Entry 5B5N (X-ray diffraction, 3.30 A resolution); this record covers chains C and M of the 36 polymer chains in the assembly.

Chain C:
Protein: Photosynthetic reaction center cytochrome c subunit
Source organism: Thermochromatium tepidum
Reference sequence: D2Z0P5 (D2Z0P5_THETI); residue numbers follow UniProt; this construct covers 1-333
Amino-acid sequence (333 residues; row label = number of the first residue in the row):
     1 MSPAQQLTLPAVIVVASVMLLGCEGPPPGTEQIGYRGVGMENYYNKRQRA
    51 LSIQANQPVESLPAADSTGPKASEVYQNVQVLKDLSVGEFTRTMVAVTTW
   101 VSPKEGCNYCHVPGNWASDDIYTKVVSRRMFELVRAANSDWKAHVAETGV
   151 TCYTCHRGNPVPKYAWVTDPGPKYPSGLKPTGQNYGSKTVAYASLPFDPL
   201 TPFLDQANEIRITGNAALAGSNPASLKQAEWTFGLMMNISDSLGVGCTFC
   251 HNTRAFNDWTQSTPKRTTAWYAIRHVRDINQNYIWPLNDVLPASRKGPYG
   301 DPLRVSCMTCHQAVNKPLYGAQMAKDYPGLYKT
Unresolved in the structure: 1-16
Ion coordination: barium ion: N42 (shared with 2 residues of chain L); heme Fe (4 sites), coordinated by M94, H111, M130, H144, H156, M236, H251, H311
Small-molecule neighbours:
  - heme (HEM), molecule 1: Y76, Q77, N78, V79, Q80, V81, L82, F90, M94, V95, V97, T98, V101, S102, C107, C110, H111, W116, A117, K124, S127, R128, F131
  - heme (HEM), molecule 2: V97, V101, Y109, C110, Y122, T123, V126, S127, M130, F131, L133, V134, T151, C152, C155, H156, P160, V161, P162, A165, I279, I284, L291, R295, L303, R304, V305, C310
  - heme (HEM), molecule 3: H144, V145, A146, T148, G149, V150, L204, I239, L243, F249, K265, T268, A269, A272, I273, H275, V276, I279, V305, S306, C307, C310, H311, N315, K316, P317
  - heme (HEM), molecule 4: I210, R211, I212, T213, T232, F233, M236, M237, I239, S240, L243, V245, G246, C247, C250, H251, F256, N257, W259, R266, A269, W270, R274
Swiss-Prot annotation at these positions:
  - binding site (heme): M94, C107, C110, H111, M130, H144, C152, C155, H156, M236, C247, C250, H251, C307, C310, H311
  - lipidation: C23 (N-palmitoyl cysteine)

Chain M:
Protein: Photosynthetic reaction center M subunit
Source organism: Thermochromatium tepidum
Reference sequence: A8ASG6 (A8ASG6_THETI); residue numbers follow UniProt; this construct covers 1-319
Amino-acid sequence (319 residues; numbered 1 to 319; the number before each row is that of its first residue):
     1 MPEYQNIFTAVQVRAPAYPGVPLPKGNLPRIGRPIFSYWLGKIGDAQIGP
    51 IYLGLTGTLSIFFGLVAISIIGFNMLASVHWDVFQFLKHFFWLGLEPPPP
   101 QYGLRIPPLSEGGWWLMAGLFLTLSILLWWVRTYKRAEALGMSQHLSWAF
   151 AAAIFFYLVLGFIRPVMMGSWAKAVPFGIFPHLDWTAAFSIRYGNLYYNP
   201 FHMLSIAFLYGSALLFAMHGATILSVSRFGGDREIDQITHRGTAAERAAL
   251 FWRWTMGFNVTMESIHRWAWWCAVLTVITAGIGILLSGTVVDNWYLWAVK
   301 HGMAPAYPEVVTAVNPYET
Unresolved in the structure: 1
Ion coordination: Fe ion: H219, E234, H266 (shared with 2 residues of chain L)
Small-molecule neighbours:
  - bacteriochlorophyll a (BCL), molecule 1: F90, L122, F156, Y157, L160, V175, I179, H182, L183, W185, T186
  - bacteriochlorophyll a (BCL), molecule 2: L122, I126, A153, F156, Y157, L160, F177, W185, T186, A187, F189, S190, L196, Y197, H202, S205, I206, L209, Y210, T276, A280, G283, I284
  - bacteriochlorophyll a (BCL), molecule 3: T186, Y197, Y210
  - bacteriochlorophyll a (BCL), molecule 4: Y197, M203, I206, A207, Y210, G211, L214
  - bacteriopheophytin a (BPH), molecule 1: S60, I61, F62, G64, L65, S125, I126, W129, T133, L146, A149, F150, A153, A273, V274, V277
  - bacteriopheophytin a (BPH), molecule 2: Y210, A213, L214, A217, M218, W252, T255
  - spirilloxanthin (CRT): I68, S69, I71, G72, F73, M75, F90, W115, L116, G119, L120, T123, Y157, L160, G161, F162, W171, V175, P176, F177, G178, H182
  - menaquinone 8 (MQ8): L214, L215, M218, H219, T222, A245, A248, A249, W252, M256, F258, N259, V260, T261, M262, I265, W268
  - phosphatidylglycerol (PGW; (1R)-2-{[(S)-{[(2S)-2,3-dihydroxypropyl]oxy}(hydroxy)phosphoryl]oxy}-1-[(hexadecanoyloxy)methyl]ethyl (9Z)-octadec-9-enoate): I31, G32, R33, P34, I35, I48

How chain C and chain M interact:
Contacting residue pairs - 102 pairs, chain C then chain M:
  I33(C) - V311(M)
  Y35(C) - Y307(M)  hydrophobic
  Y35(C) - P308(M)
  Y35(C) - V310(M)  hydrophobic
  V38(C) - Y307(M)  hydrophobic
  P172(C) - S78(M)
  K173(C) - A77(M)
  K173(C) - S78(M)
  K173(C) - V79(M)
  K173(C) - H80(M)  hydrogen bond (backbone-backbone)
  Y174(C) - A77(M)
  Y174(C) - S78(M)
  Y174(C) - H80(M)
  P175(C) - A77(M)
  P175(C) - H80(M)
  P175(C) - W81(M)  hydrophobic
  G177(C) - S110(M)
  L178(C) - N74(M)
  L178(C) - A77(M)  hydrophobic
  L178(C) - S110(M)
  L178(C) - W114(M)
  K179(C) - S110(M)  hydrogen bond (backbone-backbone)
  K179(C) - E111(M)
  Q183(C) - E96(M)  hydrogen bond
  N184(C) - W92(M)
  N184(C) - E96(M)  hydrogen bond
  N184(C) - P181(M)
  Y185(C) - Q85(M)
  Y185(C) - H89(M)  hydrogen bond
  Y185(C) - W92(M)
  G186(C) - H89(M)  hydrogen bond (backbone-side chain)
  G186(C) - W92(M)
  Y192(C) - W92(M)  hydrogen bond (backbone-side chain)
  S194(C) - W92(M)
  S194(C) - F180(M)  hydrogen bond (side chain-backbone)
  S194(C) - P181(M)
  S194(C) - D184(M)  hydrogen bond
  L195(C) - D184(M)  hydrogen bond (backbone-side chain)
  E209(C) - Y317(M)
  R211(C) - Y317(M)  hydrogen bond
  I212(C) - R192(M)
  T213(C) - N293(M)
  G214(C) - D292(M)
  G214(C) - N293(M)  hydrogen bond (backbone-side chain)
  N215(C) - L296(M)
  A216(C) - N293(M)
  A216(C) - L296(M)
  A217(C) - V291(M)
  A217(C) - D292(M)  hydrogen bond (backbone-backbone)
  A217(C) - N293(M)  hydrogen bond (backbone-backbone)
  A217(C) - L296(M)  hydrophobic
  A217(C) - W297(M)
  L218(C) - V290(M)
  L218(C) - D292(M)
  L218(C) - K300(M)
  A219(C) - G288(M)
  A219(C) - V290(M)
  A219(C) - D292(M)
  N222(C) - R192(M)  hydrogen bond (backbone-side chain)
  N222(C) - D292(M)  hydrogen bond
  A224(C) - R192(M)  hydrogen bond (backbone-side chain)
  S225(C) - K173(M)
  S225(C) - R192(M)
  L226(C) - K173(M)
  L226(C) - W185(M)
  L226(C) - A188(M)
  L226(C) - F189(M)
  K227(C) - E96(M)  salt bridge
  K227(C) - P97(M)
  A229(C) - A188(M)
  A229(C) - R192(M)
  E230(C) - E96(M)
  E230(C) - A188(M)
  F233(C) - A187(M)  hydrophobic
  R254(C) - N195(M)
  R254(C) - Y198(M)  hydrogen bond
  R254(C) - Y295(M)  hydrogen bond
  R254(C) - P305(M)  hydrogen bond (side chain-backbone)
  R254(C) - Y307(M)
  F256(C) - I191(M)  hydrophobic
  W259(C) - A313(M)  hydrogen bond (backbone-backbone)
  W259(C) - N315(M)
  W259(C) - P316(M)
  T260(C) - E309(M)
  T260(C) - V311(M)
  T260(C) - T312(M)  hydrogen bond (backbone-side chain)
  Q261(C) - Y295(M)  hydrogen bond
  S262(C) - V311(M)
  S262(C) - T312(M)  hydrogen bond (backbone-backbone)
  S262(C) - A313(M)  hydrogen bond (backbone-backbone)
  T263(C) - V311(M)
  T263(C) - T312(M)
  T263(C) - A313(M)
  P264(C) - T312(M)
  P264(C) - A313(M)
  T267(C) - A313(M)
  T267(C) - V314(M)  hydrogen bond (side chain-backbone)
  T267(C) - P316(M)
  W270(C) - P316(M)  hydrophobic
  W270(C) - Y317(M)
  Y271(C) - T319(M)  hydrogen bond
  R274(C) - Y317(M)  hydrogen bond
Other interface residues (no listed pair), chain C (53 interface residues in all): G34, T181, A193, T253, N257, R266
Other interface residues (no listed pair), chain M (54 interface residues in all): L93, G94, P100, A172, A304, A306

In short:
53 residues of chain C face 54 of chain M across their interface, with 28 hydrogen bonds and 1 salt bridge.
Among the polar pairs are K227(C)-E96(M), Q183(C)-E96(M) and N184(C)-E96(M). Ligands of chain C: 4 copies of
heme.
Chain C is Photosynthetic reaction center cytochrome c subunit and chain M is Photosynthetic reaction center M
subunit, both from Thermochromatium tepidum; the structure, Crystal structure of the Ba-substituted LH1-RC
complex from Tch. tepidum, was determined by X-ray diffraction together with 5B5M from the same study.
